Entry 3EFD (X-ray diffraction, 2.60 A resolution); this record covers chains L and K of the 3 polymer chains in the assembly.

# Chain L
Name: FabL
Source organism: Mus musculus
Chain sequence (211 residues; each row starts with the number of its first residue):
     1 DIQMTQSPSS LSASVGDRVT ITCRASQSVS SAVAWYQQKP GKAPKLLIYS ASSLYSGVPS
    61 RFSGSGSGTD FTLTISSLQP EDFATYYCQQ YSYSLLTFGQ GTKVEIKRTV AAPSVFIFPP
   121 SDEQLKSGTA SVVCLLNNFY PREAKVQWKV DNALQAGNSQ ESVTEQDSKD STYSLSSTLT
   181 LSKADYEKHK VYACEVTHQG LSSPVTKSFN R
Disulfide bonds: Cys-23/Cys-88, Cys-134/Cys-194

# Chain K
Name: KcsA
Source organism: Escherichia coli
Chain sequence (30 residues; row label = number of the first residue in the row):
   129 SEKAAEEAYT RTTRALHERF DRLERMLDDN
What the authors report for this chain:
  - self-association interface (contacts with another copy of this molecule); pairs are residue here / residue on that copy: His-145/Arg-147 (hydrogen bond), Arg-147/Asp-149 (salt bridge), Arg-147/Glu-152 (salt bridge), Tyr-137, Leu-144, Phe-148, Leu-151, Leu-155

# How chain L and chain K interact
Residue-residue contacts - 7 pairs, chain L then chain K:
  Ser-28(L) with Asp-157(K), hydrogen bond
  Ser-30(L) with Asp-156(K); Asp-157(K), hydrogen bond
  Ser-92(L) with Arg-153(K)
  Tyr-93(L) with Arg-153(K)
  Ser-94(L) with Arg-142(K), hydrogen bond; Glu-146(K), hydrogen bond
Other interface residues (no listed pair), chain K (6 interface residues in all): Asp-149

# Overview
5 residues of chain L and 6 residues of chain K are in contact, with 4 hydrogen bonds. Polar pairs include
Ser-28(L)/Asp-157(K), Ser-30(L)/Asp-157(K) and Ser-94(L)/Arg-142(K). From the paper: a self-association
interface involving Tyr-137(K), Leu-144(K) and His-145(K) among others.
Here chain L is FabL (Mus musculus) and chain K is KcsA (Escherichia coli). Entry 3EFD (The crystal structure
of the cytoplasmic domain of KcsA) was determined by X-ray diffraction.
